PDB entry 1X7E | X-ray diffraction, 2.80 A resolution | chains B and D of the 4 polymer chains in the assembly

[Chain B]
Name: Estrogen receptor 1 (alpha)
Source organism: Homo sapiens
UniProtKB: P03372 (ESR1_HUMAN); residues 305-549 here = UniProt positions 305-549
Amino-acid sequence (245 residues; each row starts with the number of its first residue):
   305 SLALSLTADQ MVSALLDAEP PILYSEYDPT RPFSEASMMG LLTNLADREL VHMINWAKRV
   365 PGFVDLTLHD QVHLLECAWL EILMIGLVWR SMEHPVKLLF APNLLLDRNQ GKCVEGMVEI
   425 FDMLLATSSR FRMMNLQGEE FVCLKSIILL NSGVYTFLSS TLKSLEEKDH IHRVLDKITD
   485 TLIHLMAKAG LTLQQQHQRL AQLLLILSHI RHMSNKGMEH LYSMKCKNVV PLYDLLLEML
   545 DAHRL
Not modelled in the structure: 462-468
Ligand contacts: 244 ([5-hydroxy-2-(4-hydroxyphenyl)-1-benzofuran-7-yl]acetonitrile): Met343, Leu346, Leu349, Ala350, Glu353, Leu387, Leu391, Arg394, Phe404, Met421, Ile424, Phe425, Leu428, Gly521, His524, Leu525, Met528

[Chain D]
Name: steroid receptor coactivator-3
Amino-acid sequence (13 residues; each row starts with the number of its first residue):
   686 KHKILHRLLQ DSS
Not modelled in the structure: 686, 698

[Interface between chain B and chain D]
Contacting residue pairs (24):
  Ile358(B) - Leu690(D)  hydrophobic
  Ile358(B) - Leu693(D)  hydrophobic
  Lys362(B) - Leu693(D)  hydrogen bond (side chain-backbone)
  Lys362(B) - Leu694(D)  hydrogen bond (side chain-backbone)
  Lys362(B) - Gln695(D)
  Lys362(B) - Asp696(D)
  Lys362(B) - Ser697(D)
  Leu372(B) - His691(D)
  Leu372(B) - Gln695(D)
  Val376(B) - His687(D)
  Val376(B) - Leu690(D)
  Val376(B) - His691(D)
  Val376(B) - Leu694(D)  hydrophobic
  Leu379(B) - Leu694(D)  hydrophobic
  Glu380(B) - His687(D)  salt bridge
  Glu380(B) - Leu690(D)
  Asp538(B) - Ile689(D)
  Leu539(B) - Ile689(D)  hydrophobic
  Leu539(B) - Leu693(D)  hydrophobic
  Glu542(B) - His687(D)  hydrogen bond (side chain-backbone)
  Glu542(B) - Lys688(D)
  Glu542(B) - Ile689(D)  hydrogen bond (side chain-backbone)
  Glu542(B) - Leu690(D)  hydrogen bond (side chain-backbone)
  Met543(B) - Leu690(D)  hydrophobic
Also at the interface, not in a pair above, chain B (13 interface residues in all): Val355, Phe367, Gln375

[Summary]
The interface between chain B and chain D involves 13 residues on one side and 10 on the other, with 5
hydrogen bonds and 1 salt bridge. Among the polar pairs are Glu380(B)-His687(D), Lys362(B)-Leu693(D) and
Lys362(B)-Leu694(D). Ligands of chain B: compound 244.
Here chain B is Estrogen receptor 1 (alpha) (Homo sapiens) and chain D is steroid receptor coactivator-3.
Entry 1X7E (Crystal structure of estrogen receptor alpha complexed with way-244) was determined by X-ray
diffraction together with 1U9E, 1X76, 1X78 and 1X7B from the same study.
